PDB entry 1L21 | X-ray diffraction, 1.85 A resolution | chain A

Chain A:
Name: T4 lysozyme
Source organism: Enterobacteria phage T4
Notes: EC 3.2.1.17
UniProtKB: P00720 (LYS_BPT4); residue numbers follow UniProt; this construct covers 1-164
Amino-acid sequence (164 residues; row label = number of the first residue in the row):
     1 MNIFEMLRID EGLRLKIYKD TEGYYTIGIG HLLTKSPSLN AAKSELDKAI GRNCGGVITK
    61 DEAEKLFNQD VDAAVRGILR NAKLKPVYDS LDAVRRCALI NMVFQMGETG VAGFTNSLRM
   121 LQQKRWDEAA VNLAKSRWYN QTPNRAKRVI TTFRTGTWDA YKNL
Sequence notes: engineered mutation Gly-55 (Asn in P00720)
Swiss-Prot annotation at these positions:
  - active site (Proton donor/acceptor): Glu-11, Asp-20
  - binding site (substrate): Leu-32, Phe-104, Ser-117, Asn-132

Overview:
From UniProt: active-site residues Glu-11 and Asp-20 and 4 substrate-binding residues.
Chain A is T4 lysozyme (Enterobacteria phage T4); the structure, Contributions of left-handed helical residues
to the structure and stability of bacteriophage T4 lysozyme, was determined by X-ray diffraction (same
publication as 1L22 and 1L33).
